PDB entry 6PMI | electron microscopy, 3.86 A resolution | chains C and 1 of the 9 polymer chains in the assembly

[Chain C]
Protein: DNA-directed RNA polymerase subunit beta
From: Escherichia coli O45:K1 (strain S88 / ExPEC)
Notes: EC 2.7.7.6
UniProtKB: B7MIX3 (RPOB_ECO45); residues 1-1342 here = UniProt positions 1-1342
Amino-acid sequence (1342 residues; numbered 1 to 1342; the number before each row is that of its first residue):
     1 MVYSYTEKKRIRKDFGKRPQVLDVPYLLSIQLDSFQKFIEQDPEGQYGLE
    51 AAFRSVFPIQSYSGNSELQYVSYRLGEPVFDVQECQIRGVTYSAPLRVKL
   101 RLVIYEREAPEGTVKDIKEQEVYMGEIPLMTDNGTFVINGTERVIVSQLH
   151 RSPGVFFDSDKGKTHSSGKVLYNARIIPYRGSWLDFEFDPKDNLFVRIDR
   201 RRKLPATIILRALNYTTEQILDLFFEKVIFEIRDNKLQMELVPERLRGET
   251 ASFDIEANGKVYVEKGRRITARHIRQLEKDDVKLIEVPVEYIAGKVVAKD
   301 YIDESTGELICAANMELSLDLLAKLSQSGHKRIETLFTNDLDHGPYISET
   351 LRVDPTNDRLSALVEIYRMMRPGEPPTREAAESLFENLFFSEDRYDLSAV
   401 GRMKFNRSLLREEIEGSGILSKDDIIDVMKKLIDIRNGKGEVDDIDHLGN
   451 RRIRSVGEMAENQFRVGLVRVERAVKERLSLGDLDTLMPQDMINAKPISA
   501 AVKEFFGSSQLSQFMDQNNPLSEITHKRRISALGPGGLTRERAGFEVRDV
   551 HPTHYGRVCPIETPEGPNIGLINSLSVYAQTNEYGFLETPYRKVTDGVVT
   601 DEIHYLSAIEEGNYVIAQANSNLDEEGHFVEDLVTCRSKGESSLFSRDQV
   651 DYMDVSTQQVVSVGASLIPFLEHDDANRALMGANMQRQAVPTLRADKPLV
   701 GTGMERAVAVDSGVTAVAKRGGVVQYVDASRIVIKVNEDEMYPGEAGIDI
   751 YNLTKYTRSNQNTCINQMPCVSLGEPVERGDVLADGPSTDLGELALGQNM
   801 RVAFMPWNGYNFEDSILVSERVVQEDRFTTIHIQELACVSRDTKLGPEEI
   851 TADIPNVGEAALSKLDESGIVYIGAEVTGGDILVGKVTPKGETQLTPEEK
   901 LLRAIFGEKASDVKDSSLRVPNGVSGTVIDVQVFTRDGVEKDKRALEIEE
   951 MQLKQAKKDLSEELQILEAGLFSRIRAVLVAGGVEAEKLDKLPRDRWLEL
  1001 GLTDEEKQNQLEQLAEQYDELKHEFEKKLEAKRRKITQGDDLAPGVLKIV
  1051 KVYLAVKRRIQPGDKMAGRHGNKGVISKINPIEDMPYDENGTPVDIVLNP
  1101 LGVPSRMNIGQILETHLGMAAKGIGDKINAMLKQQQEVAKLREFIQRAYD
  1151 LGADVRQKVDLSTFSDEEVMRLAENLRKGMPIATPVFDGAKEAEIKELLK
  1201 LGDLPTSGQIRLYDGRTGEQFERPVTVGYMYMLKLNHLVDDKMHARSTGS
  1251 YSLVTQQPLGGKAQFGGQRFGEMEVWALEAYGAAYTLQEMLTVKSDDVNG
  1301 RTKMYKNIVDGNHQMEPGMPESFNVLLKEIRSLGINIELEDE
Unresolved in the structure: 1-2
UniProt features mapped onto this chain:
  - modified residue (N6-acetyllysine): Lys1022, Lys1200
From the paper describing this entry:
  - binding site for Synthetic template strand DNA: Arg470, Asn494, Lys496

[Chain 1]
Molecule: Synthetic nontemplate strand DNA
Sequence (54 nucleotides; each row starts with the number of its first residue):
    35 AGCAATAAAGTTTCCTTCCTCCTTGCCGATAACGAGATCAACTTGTTTGC
    85 GGCG

[Chain C / chain 1 interface]
Residue-residue contacts - 19 pairs, chain C then chain 1:
  Tyr62(C) - DC67(1)  hydrogen bond to the phosphate
  Tyr62(C) - DG68(1)  hydrogen bond to the phosphate
  Arg175(C) - DT77(1)  hydrogen bond to the base
  Trp183(C) - DC76(1)  base contact
  Trp183(C) - DT77(1)  base contact
  Asp185(C) - DT77(1)  base contact
  Arg200(C) - DA75(1)  hydrogen bond to the base
  Arg200(C) - DC76(1)  hydrogen bond to the base
  Arg371(C) - DA71(1)  hydrogen bond to the base
  Glu374(C) - DA69(1)  sugar contact
  Glu374(C) - DG70(1)  base contact
  Glu374(C) - DA71(1)  hydrogen bond to the base
  Pro375(C) - DA69(1)  base contact
  Arg394(C) - DT72(1)  base contact
  Arg394(C) - DC73(1)  base contact
  Arg473(C) - DC73(1)  salt bridge to the phosphate
  Glu541(C) - DT78(1)  base contact
  Arg542(C) - DT77(1)  salt bridge to the phosphate
  Arg542(C) - DT78(1)  salt bridge to the phosphate
Also at the interface, not in a pair above, chain C (16 interface residues in all): Asp199, Pro372, Arg470, Gly537

[Overview]
16 residues of chain C face 11 of chain 1 across their interface; the contacts include 7 hydrogen bonds and 3
salt bridges. Polar contacts include Arg175(C)-DT77(1), Arg200(C)-DA75(1) and Arg200(C)-DC76(1). From the
paper: a binding site for Synthetic template strand DNA at Arg470(C), Asn494(C) and Lys496(C).
Chain C is DNA-directed RNA polymerase subunit beta (Escherichia coli O45:K1 (strain S88 / ExPEC)) and chain 1
is Synthetic nontemplate strand DNA; the structure, Sigm28-transcription initiation complex with specific
promoter at the state 1, was determined by electron microscopy (same publication as 6PMJ).
